PDB entry 6CKB | X-ray diffraction, 2.80 A resolution | chain A

== Chain A ==
Molecule: Chimera protein of Integrin beta-3 and Integrin alpha-L
Organism: Homo sapiens
UniProt: chimeric construct of P05106, P20701: residues 1-109 from P05106 (ITB3_HUMAN) positions 27-135 (UniProt number = residue number + 26); residues 110-286 from P20701 positions 153-329 (UniProt number = residue number + 43); residues 287-459 from P05106 (ITB3_HUMAN) positions 376-548 (UniProt number = residue number + 89)
Chain sequence (466 residues; row label = number of the first residue in the row):
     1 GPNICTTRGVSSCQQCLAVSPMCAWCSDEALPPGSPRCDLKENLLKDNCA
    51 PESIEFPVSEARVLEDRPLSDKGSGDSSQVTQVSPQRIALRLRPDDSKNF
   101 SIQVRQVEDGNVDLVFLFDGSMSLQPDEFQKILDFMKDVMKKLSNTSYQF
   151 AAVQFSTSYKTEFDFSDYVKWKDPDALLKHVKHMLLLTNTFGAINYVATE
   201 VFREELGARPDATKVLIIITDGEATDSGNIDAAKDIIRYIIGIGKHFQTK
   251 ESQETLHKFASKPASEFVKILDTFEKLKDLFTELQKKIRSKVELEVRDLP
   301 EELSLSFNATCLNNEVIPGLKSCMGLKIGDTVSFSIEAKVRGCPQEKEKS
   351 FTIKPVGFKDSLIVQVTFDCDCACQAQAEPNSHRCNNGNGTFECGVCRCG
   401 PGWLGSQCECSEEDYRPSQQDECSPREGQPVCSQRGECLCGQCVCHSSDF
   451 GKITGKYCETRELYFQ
Unresolved in the structure: 465-466
Sequence notes: conflict Pro-33 (Leu59 in P05106), Trp-171 (Arg214 in P20701); expression tag (460-466)
Curated features (UniProtKB/Swiss-Prot):
  - glycosylation (N-linked (GlcNAc...) asparagine): Asn-99, Asn-308, Asn-389
Cystine bridges: Cys-5/Cys-23, Cys-13/Cys-372, Cys-16/Cys-38, Cys-26/Cys-49, Cys-311/Cys-323, Cys-343/Cys-370, Cys-374/Cys-394, Cys-385/Cys-397, Cys-399/Cys-408, Cys-410/Cys-440, Cys-423/Cys-438, Cys-432/Cys-443, Cys-445/Cys-458
Covalent attachments: N-acetylglucosamine (NAG) linked to Asn-145, Asn-308

== Summary ==
Chain A is Chimera protein of Integrin beta-3 and Integrin alpha-L (Homo sapiens); the structure, Crystal
structure of an extended beta3 integrin P33, was determined by X-ray diffraction together with 6BXB and 6BXF
from the same study.
